PDB entry 8EI2 | X-ray diffraction, 2.80 A resolution | chains A and C

[Chain A]
Molecule: Cullin-5
From: Homo sapiens
Notes: fragment: N-terminal domain
UniProtKB: Q93034 (CUL5_HUMAN); numbering as in UniProt (aligned over 1-386)
Amino-acid sequence (387 residues; row label = number of the first residue in the row; numbering starts at 0):
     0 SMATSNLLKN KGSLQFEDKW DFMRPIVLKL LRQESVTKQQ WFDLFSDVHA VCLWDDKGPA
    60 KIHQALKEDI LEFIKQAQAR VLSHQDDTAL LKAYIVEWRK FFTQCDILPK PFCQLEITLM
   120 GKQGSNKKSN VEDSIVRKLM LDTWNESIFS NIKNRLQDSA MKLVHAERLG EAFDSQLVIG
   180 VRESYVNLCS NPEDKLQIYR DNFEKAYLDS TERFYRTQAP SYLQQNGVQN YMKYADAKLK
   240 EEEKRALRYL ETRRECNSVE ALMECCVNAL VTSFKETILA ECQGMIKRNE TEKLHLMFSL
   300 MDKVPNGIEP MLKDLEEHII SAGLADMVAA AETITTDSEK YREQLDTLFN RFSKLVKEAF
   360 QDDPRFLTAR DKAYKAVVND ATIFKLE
Disordered / not traced: 0-10, 120-128, 378-386
Differences from the reference sequence: expression tag (0); conflict R341 (Val in Q93034), D345 (Leu in Q93034)
Curated features (UniProtKB/Swiss-Prot):
  - modified residue: S34 (Phosphoserine), T210 (Phosphothreonine)
  - mutagenesis: L52 (L52V: Strongly impaired interaction with HIV-1 Vif protein), W53 (W53A: Strongly impaired interaction with HIV-1 Vif protein. Decreased interaction ith SOCS2), D55 (D55A: Strongly impaired interaction with HIV-1 Vif protein)

[Chain C]
Molecule: H314
Amino-acid sequence (18 residues; numbered 0 to 17; the number before each row is that of its first residue; numbering starts at 0):
     0 XDPAWYDCAD AAWICTFX
Disordered / not traced: 0-1, 17
Covalent attachments: N,N'-(1,4-phenylene)diacetamide (WHL) linked to C7, C14
Modified residues: ACE (acetyl group) at position 0; NH2 (amino group) at position 17

[How chain A and chain C interact]
Residue-residue contacts - 17 pairs, chain A then chain C:
  V35(A) - W12(C)
  T36(A) - W12(C)
  K37(A) - D9(C)  salt bridge
  K37(A) - W12(C)
  W40(A) - A8(C)  hydrogen bond (side chain-backbone)
  W40(A) - A11(C)  hydrophobic
  W40(A) - W12(C)
  F41(A) - Y5(C)
  F41(A) - A8(C)  hydrophobic
  F41(A) - D9(C)
  F44(A) - C7(C)
  F44(A) - A8(C)  hydrophobic
  F44(A) - A11(C)  hydrophobic
  H48(A) - W4(C)
  I106(A) - T15(C)
  K109(A) - T15(C)  hydrogen bond
  Q113(A) - W4(C)
Also at the interface, not in a pair above, chain A (11 interface residues in all): C112
Also at the interface, not in a pair above, chain C (11 interface residues in all): P2, C14, F16

[Summary]
The chain A/chain C interface involves 11 residues from each chain; the contacts include 2 hydrogen bonds and
1 salt bridge. Among the polar pairs are K37(A)-D9(C), W40(A)-A8(C) and K109(A)-T15(C). UniProt lists 3
mutagenesis sites on chain A.
Chain A is Cullin-5 (Homo sapiens) and chain C is H314; the structure, Crystal structure of the N-terminal
domain of CUL5 in complex with H314, a Helicon Polypeptide, was determined by X-ray diffraction (same
publication as 8EHZ, 8EI0, 8EI1, 8EI3, 8EI5, 8EI6 and 6 further entries).
